6U9D - chains A and D of the 16 polymer chains in the assembly; structure by X-ray diffraction, 3.19 A resolution.

== Chain A ==
Protein: Acetolactate synthase catalytic subunit, mitochondrial
Source organism: Saccharomyces cerevisiae
Notes: EC 2.2.1.6
UniProt: P07342 (ILVB_YEAST); numbering as in UniProt (aligned over 58-687)
Sequence (644 residues; row label = number of the first residue in the row):
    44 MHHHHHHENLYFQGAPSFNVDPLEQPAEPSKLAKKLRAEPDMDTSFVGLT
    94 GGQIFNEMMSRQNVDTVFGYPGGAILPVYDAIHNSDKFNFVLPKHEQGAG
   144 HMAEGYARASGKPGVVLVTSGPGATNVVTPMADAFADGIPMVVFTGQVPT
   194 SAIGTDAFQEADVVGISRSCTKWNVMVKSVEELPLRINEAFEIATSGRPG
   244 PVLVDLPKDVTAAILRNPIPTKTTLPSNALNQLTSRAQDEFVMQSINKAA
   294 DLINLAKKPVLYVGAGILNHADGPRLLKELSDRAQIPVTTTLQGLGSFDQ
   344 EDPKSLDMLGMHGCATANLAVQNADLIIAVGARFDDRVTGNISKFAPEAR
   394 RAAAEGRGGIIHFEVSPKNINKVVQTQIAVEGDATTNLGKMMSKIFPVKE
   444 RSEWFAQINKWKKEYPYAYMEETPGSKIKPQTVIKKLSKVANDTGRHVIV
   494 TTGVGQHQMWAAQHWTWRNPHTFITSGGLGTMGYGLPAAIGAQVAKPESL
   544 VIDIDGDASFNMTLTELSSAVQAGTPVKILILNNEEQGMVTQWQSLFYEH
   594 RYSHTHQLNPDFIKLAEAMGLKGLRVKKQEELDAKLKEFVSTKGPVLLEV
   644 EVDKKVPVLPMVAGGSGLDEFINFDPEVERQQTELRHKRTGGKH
Unresolved in the structure: 44-83
Differences from the reference sequence: initiating methionine (44); expression tag (45-57)
Metal / ion sites: Mg2+: Asp-550, Asn-577, Glu-579 (together with thiamine diphosphate)
Ligand contacts:
  - Bensulfuron methyl (60G; methyl 2-[(4,6-dimethoxypyrimidin-2-yl)carbamoylsulfamoylmethyl]benzoate), molecule 1: Gly-116, Ala-117, Val-191, Pro-192, Ala-195, Ala-200, Phe-201, Gln-202, Lys-251
  - Bensulfuron methyl (60G), molecule 2: Met-354, Asp-379, Arg-380, Met-582, Val-583, Trp-586
  - FAD (flavin-adenine dinucleotide): Ala-179, Asp-180, Arg-241, Gly-307, Ala-308, Gly-309, Asn-312, Thr-334, Leu-335, Gln-336, Met-351, Leu-352, Gly-353, Met-354, His-355, Gly-356, Gly-374, Ala-375, Arg-376, Asp-378, Arg-380, Val-381, Phe-406, Glu-407, Val-408, Ser-409, Asn-412, Gly-425, Asp-426, Ala-427, Val-497, Gln-501, Met-502, Ser-519, Gly-520, Gly-521, Gly-523, Met-582
  - thiamine diphosphate (TPP), molecule 1: Tyr-113, Pro-114, Gly-115, Glu-139, Thr-162, Pro-165, Gly-166, Asn-169, Gln-202
  - thiamine diphosphate (TPP), molecule 2: Val-497, Gly-498, Gln-499, His-500, Gly-523, Thr-524, Met-525, Gly-549, Asp-550, Ala-551, Ser-552, Met-555, Asn-577, Glu-579, Gln-580, Gly-581, Met-582, Val-583
UniProt features mapped onto this chain:
  - binding site (thiamine diphosphate): Glu-139
  - binding site (FAD): Arg-241
  - binding site (Mg(2+)): Asp-550, Asn-577, Glu-579

== Chain D ==
Protein: Acetolactate synthase small subunit, mitochondrial
Source organism: Saccharomyces cerevisiae
UniProt: B3LU66 (B3LU66_YEAS1); residues 41-309 here = UniProt positions 41-309
Sequence (297 residues; row label = number of the first residue in the row):
    13 MGSSHHHHHHSSGLVPRGSHMENLYFQGATRPPLPTLDTPSWNANSAVSS
    63 IIYETPAPSRQPRKQHVLNCLVQNEPGVLSRVSGTLAARGFNIDSLVVCN
   113 TEVKDLSRMTIVLQGQDGVIEQARRQIEDLVPVYAVLDYTNSEIIKRELV
   163 MARISLLGTEYFEDLLLHHHTSTNAGAADSQELVAEIREKQFHPANLPAS
   213 EVLRLKHEHLNDITNLTNNFGGRVVDISETSCIVELSAKPTRISAFLKLV
   263 EPFGVLECARSGMMALPRTPLKTSTEEAADEDEKISEIVDISQLPPG
Unresolved in the structure: 13-42, 293-309
Differences from the reference sequence: initiating methionine (13); expression tag (14-40)
Ligand contacts:
  - ATP (adenosine-5'-triphosphate), molecule 1: Arg-159, Lys-251, Arg-254, Arg-280, Thr-281, Leu-283
  - ATP, molecule 2: Asn-231, Phe-232, Lys-251, Arg-254, Ala-257, Leu-261
  - ATP, molecule 3: Val-236, Val-237, Asp-238, Ile-239

== Chain A / chain D interface ==
Pairs across the interface (8; chain A residue first):
  Ile-196(A) with Ala-100(D); Gly-102(D)
  Gly-197(A) with Arg-101(D), hydrogen bond (backbone-side chain); Gly-102(D)
  Thr-198(A) with Arg-101(D)
  Asp-199(A) with Arg-101(D), salt bridge
  Asp-205(A) with Ala-100(D)
  Gln-275(A) with Ser-184(D)
Interface residues without a listed pair, chain D (5 interface residues in all): Gln-138

== Summary ==
The interface between chain A and chain D involves 6 residues on one side and 5 on the other, with 1 hydrogen
bond and 1 salt bridge. Polar contacts include Asp-199(A)/Arg-101(D) and Gly-197(A)/Arg-101(D). Ligands of
chain A: thiamine diphosphate, flavin-adenine dinucleotide and Bensulfuron methyl.
Chain A is Acetolactate synthase catalytic subunit, mitochondrial and chain D is Acetolactate synthase small
subunit, mitochondrial, both from Saccharomyces cerevisiae; the structure, Saccharomyces cerevisiae
acetohydroxyacid synthase, was determined by X-ray diffraction together with 6U9H, 6VZ8 and 6WO1 from the same
study.
